Entry 4JIT (X-ray diffraction, 2.80 A resolution); this record covers chains A and C of the 4 polymer chains in the assembly.

[Chain A (and C)]
Molecule: Xanthine phosphoribosyltransferase
Organism: Escherichia coli
Notes: EC 2.4.2.22; chain C of this document is another copy of the same molecule, construct and numbering; everything in this record applies to it too
UniProtKB: H0Q6L9 (H0Q6L9_ECOLI); residue numbers follow UniProt; this construct covers 1-152
Amino-acid sequence (152 residues; numbered 1 to 152; the number before each row is that of its first residue):
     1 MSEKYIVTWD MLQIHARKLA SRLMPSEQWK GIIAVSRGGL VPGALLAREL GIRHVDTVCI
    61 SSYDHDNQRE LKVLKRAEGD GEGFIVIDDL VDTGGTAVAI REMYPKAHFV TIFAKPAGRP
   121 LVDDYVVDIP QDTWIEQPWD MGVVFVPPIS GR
Disordered / not traced: 1-2, 152 (chain C: 1-2)

[Chain A / chain C interface]
Residue-residue contacts (40; chain A residue first):
  T8(A) - D10(C)
  D10(A) - T8(C)
  M11(A) - I6(C)
  M11(A) - T8(C)
  M11(A) - M11(C)  hydrophobic
  I14(A) - I6(C)  hydrophobic
  R17(A) - V146(C)
  R17(A) - I149(C)
  A20(A) - I149(C)  hydrophobic
  S21(A) - I149(C)
  M24(A) - I149(C)
  M24(A) - S150(C)
  S26(A) - S150(C)
  S26(A) - R152(C)  hydrogen bond
  E27(A) - R152(C)
  W29(A) - R152(C)  hydrogen bond (backbone-side chain)
  R48(A) - F145(C)
  R48(A) - V146(C)  hydrogen bond (side chain-backbone)
  R48(A) - P147(C)
  R48(A) - P148(C)
  E49(A) - P148(C)
  E49(A) - I149(C)  hydrogen bond (backbone-backbone)
  E49(A) - S150(C)  hydrogen bond (backbone-backbone)
  L50(A) - S150(C)
  L50(A) - R152(C)
  G51(A) - R152(C)
  I52(A) - R152(C)
  R53(A) - R152(C)  hydrogen bond (side chain-backbone)
  F145(A) - R48(C)
  V146(A) - R17(C)
  V146(A) - R48(C)  hydrogen bond (backbone-side chain)
  P147(A) - R48(C)
  P148(A) - R48(C)
  P148(A) - E49(C)
  I149(A) - M24(C)
  I149(A) - E49(C)  hydrogen bond (backbone-backbone)
  S150(A) - M24(C)
  S150(A) - S26(C)
  S150(A) - E49(C)  hydrogen bond (backbone-backbone)
  S150(A) - L50(C)
Also at the interface, not in a pair above, chain A (25 interface residues in all): I6, K30
Also at the interface, not in a pair above, chain C (21 interface residues in all): I14, A20, S21, G51

[In short]
25 residues of chain A face 21 of chain C across their interface; the contacts include 9 hydrogen bonds. Among
the polar pairs are S26(A)-R152(C), W29(A)-R152(C) and R48(A)-V146(C).
Chain A and chain C are both Xanthine phosphoribosyltransferase (Escherichia coli); the structure, Crystal
Structure of E. coli XGPRT in complex with (S)-3-(Guanin-9-yl)pyrrolidin-N-ylacetylphosphonic acid, was
determined by X-ray diffraction together with 4JLS from the same study.
